PDB entry 8Z65 | electron microscopy, 2.97 A resolution | chains B and G of the 5 polymer chains in the assembly

== Chain B ==
Molecule: Guanine nucleotide-binding protein G(I)/G(S)/G(T) subunit beta-1
From: Homo sapiens
UniProtKB: P62873 (GBB1_HUMAN); residue numbers follow UniProt; this construct covers 2-340
Sequence (377 residues; each row starts with the number of its first residue; numbers below 1 keep their minus sign (Met-10 is residue -10)):
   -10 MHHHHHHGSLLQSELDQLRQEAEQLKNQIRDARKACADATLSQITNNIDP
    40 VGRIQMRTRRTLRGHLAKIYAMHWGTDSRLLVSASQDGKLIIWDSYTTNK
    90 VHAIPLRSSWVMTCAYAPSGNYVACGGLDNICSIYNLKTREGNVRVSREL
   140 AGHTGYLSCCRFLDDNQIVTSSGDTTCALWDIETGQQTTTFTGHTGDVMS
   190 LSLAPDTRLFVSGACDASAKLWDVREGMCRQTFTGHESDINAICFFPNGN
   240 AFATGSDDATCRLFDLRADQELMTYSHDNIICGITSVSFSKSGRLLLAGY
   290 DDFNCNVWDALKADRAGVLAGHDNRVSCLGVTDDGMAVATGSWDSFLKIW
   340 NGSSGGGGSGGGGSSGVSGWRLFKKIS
Not modelled in the structure: -10 to 6, 341-366
Construct notes: initiating methionine (-10); expression tag (-9 to 1, 341-366)

== Chain G ==
Molecule: Guanine nucleotide-binding protein G(I)/G(S)/G(O) subunit gamma-2
From: Homo sapiens
UniProtKB: P59768 (GBG2_HUMAN); residues 5-63 here = UniProt positions 5-63
Sequence (59 residues; numbered 5 to 63; the number before each row is that of its first residue):
     5 NTASIAQARKLVEQLKMEANIDRIKVSKAAADLMAYCEAHAKEDPLLTPV
    55 PASENPFRE
Not modelled in the structure: 5-12, 63

== How chain B and chain G interact ==
Contacting residue pairs (66):
  Gln17(B) - Ala23(G)
  Ala21(B) - Arg27(G)
  Arg22(B) - Arg27(G)
  Cys25(B) - Arg27(G)
  Cys25(B) - Val30(G)
  Ala26(B) - Val30(G)  hydrophobic
  Asp27(B) - Lys29(G)
  Asp27(B) - Val30(G)
  Asp27(B) - Ser31(G)  hydrogen bond (side chain-backbone)
  Ala28(B) - Val30(G)
  Leu30(B) - Ala34(G)  hydrophobic
  Ile33(B) - Ser31(G)
  Ile33(B) - Ala34(G)  hydrophobic
  Ile33(B) - Met38(G)  hydrophobic
  Thr34(B) - Met38(G)
  Ile37(B) - Met38(G)  hydrophobic
  Val40(B) - Leu51(G)  hydrophobic
  Met45(B) - Leu50(G)  hydrophobic
  Arg48(B) - Phe61(G)
  Arg49(B) - Pro60(G)
  Arg49(B) - Phe61(G)  hydrogen bond (side chain-backbone)
  Arg49(B) - Arg62(G)  hydrogen bond (side chain-backbone)
  Ser84(B) - Phe61(G)
  Tyr85(B) - Pro60(G)
  Arg219(B) - Glu22(G)
  Gln220(B) - Ile25(G)
  Phe235(B) - Leu37(G)  hydrophobic
  Phe235(B) - Tyr40(G)  hydrophobic
  Phe235(B) - Cys41(G)  hydrophobic
  Pro236(B) - Tyr40(G)
  Asn237(B) - Tyr40(G)
  Ala240(B) - Leu37(G)  hydrophobic
  Asp254(B) - Ala33(G)
  Arg256(B) - Asp26(G)
  Arg256(B) - Arg27(G)
  Arg256(B) - Ile28(G)
  Arg256(B) - Asp36(G)  salt bridge
  Asp258(B) - Arg27(G)  salt bridge
  Gln259(B) - Val30(G)
  Leu261(B) - Val30(G)  hydrophobic
  Leu261(B) - Leu37(G)  hydrophobic
  Ser279(B) - Asp48(G)  hydrogen bond
  Lys280(B) - Tyr40(G)
  Lys280(B) - Glu47(G)
  Lys280(B) - Asp48(G)
  Ser281(B) - Tyr40(G)
  Ser281(B) - Cys41(G)
  Ser281(B) - His44(G)  hydrogen bond (side chain-backbone)
  Ser281(B) - Asp48(G)  hydrogen bond
  Ser281(B) - Leu51(G)
  Gly282(B) - Cys41(G)
  Arg283(B) - Cys41(G)
  Arg283(B) - Leu51(G)
  Leu284(B) - Leu51(G)  hydrophobic
  Leu300(B) - Cys41(G)  hydrophobic
  Asp323(B) - Pro49(G)
  Gly324(B) - Pro49(G)
  Gly324(B) - Leu50(G)
  Met325(B) - Pro49(G)  hydrophobic
  Met325(B) - Leu50(G)
  Met325(B) - Val54(G)  hydrophobic
  Met325(B) - Asn59(G)
  Ala326(B) - Phe61(G)  hydrophobic
  Ile338(B) - Phe61(G)  hydrophobic
  Asn340(B) - Asn59(G)
  Asn340(B) - Phe61(G)
Interface residues without a listed pair, chain B (49 interface residues in all): Ala11, Leu14, Lys15, Ile18, Ile43, Asn239, Leu252, Ala257
Interface residues without a listed pair, chain G (29 interface residues in all): Leu19, Glu58

== Overview ==
The interface between chain B and chain G involves 49 residues on one side and 29 on the other; the contacts
include 6 hydrogen bonds and 2 salt bridges. Among the polar pairs are Arg256(B)-Asp36(G), Asp258(B)-Arg27(G)
and Asp27(B)-Ser31(G).
Here chain B is Guanine nucleotide-binding protein G(I)/G(S)/G(T) subunit beta-1 and chain G is Guanine
nucleotide-binding protein G(I)/G(S)/G(O) subunit gamma-2, both from Homo sapiens. Entry 8Z65 (Cryo-EM
structure of the hGPR4-Gs complex in pH7.2) was determined by electron microscopy.
